Entry 7Q17 (X-ray diffraction, 1.80 A resolution); this record covers chain AAA.

# Chain AAA
Protein: Beta-lactoglobulin
Organism: Bos taurus
UniProtKB: P02754 (LACB_BOVIN); residues 1-162 here correspond to UniProt positions 17-178 (UniProt number = residue number + 16)
Chain sequence (162 residues; numbered 1 to 162; the number before each row is that of its first residue):
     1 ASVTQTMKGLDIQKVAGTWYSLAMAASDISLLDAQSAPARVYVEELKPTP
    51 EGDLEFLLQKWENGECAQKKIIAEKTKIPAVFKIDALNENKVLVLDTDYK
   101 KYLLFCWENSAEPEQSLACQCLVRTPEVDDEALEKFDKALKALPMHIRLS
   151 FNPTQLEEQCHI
Not modelled in the structure: 1, 112-114
Construct notes: engineered mutation Ala1 (Leu17 in P02754), Ser2 (Ile18 in P02754), Ala39 (Leu55 in P02754), Phe56 (Ile72 in P02754), Trp107 (Met123 in P02754)
Disulfides: Cys66-Cys160, Cys106-Cys119

# Summary
Chain AAA is Beta-lactoglobulin (Bos taurus); the structure, Beta-lactoglobulin mutant FAW (I56F/L39A/M107W),
unliganded form, was determined by X-ray diffraction (same publication as 7Q18, 7Q19, 7Q2N, 7Q2O and 7Q2P).
